PDB entry 9E8D | electron microscopy, 4.10 A resolution (low resolution: residue-level contacts below are approximate; hydrogen-bond / salt-bridge calls are withheld) | chains C and H of the 8 polymer chains in the assembly

[Chain C]
Molecule: Capsid protein
Source organism: Canine parvovirus 2b
Reference sequence: B8X1I1 (B8X1I1_PAVC); numbering as in UniProt (aligned over 1-584)
Amino-acid sequence (584 residues; numbered 1 to 584; the number before each row is that of its first residue):
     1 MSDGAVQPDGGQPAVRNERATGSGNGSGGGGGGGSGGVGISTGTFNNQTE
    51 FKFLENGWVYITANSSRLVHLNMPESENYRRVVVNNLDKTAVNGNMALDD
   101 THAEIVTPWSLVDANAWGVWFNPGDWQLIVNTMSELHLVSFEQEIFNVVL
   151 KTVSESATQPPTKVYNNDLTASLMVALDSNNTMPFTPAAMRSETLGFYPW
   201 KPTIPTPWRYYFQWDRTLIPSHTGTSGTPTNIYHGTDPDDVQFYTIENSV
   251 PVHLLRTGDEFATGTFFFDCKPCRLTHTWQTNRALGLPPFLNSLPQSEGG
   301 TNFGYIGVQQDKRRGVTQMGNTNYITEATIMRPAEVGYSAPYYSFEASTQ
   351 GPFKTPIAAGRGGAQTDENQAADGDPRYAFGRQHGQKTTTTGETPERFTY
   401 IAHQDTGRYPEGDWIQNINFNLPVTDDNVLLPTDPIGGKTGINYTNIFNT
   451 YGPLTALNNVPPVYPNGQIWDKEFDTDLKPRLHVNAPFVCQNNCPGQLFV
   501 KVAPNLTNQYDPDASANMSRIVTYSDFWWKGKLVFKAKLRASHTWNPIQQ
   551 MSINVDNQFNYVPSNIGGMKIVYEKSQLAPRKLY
Not modelled in the structure: 1-36
Disulfide bonds: C490-C494
Construct notes: conflict Y60 (Glu in B8X1I1), E104 (Gln in B8X1I1), Q509 (Glu in B8X1I1)

[Chain H]
Molecule: Heavy-chain of scFv clone 1
Source organism: Canis lupus familiaris
Notes: antibody fragment or engineered binder
Amino-acid sequence (132 residues; row label = number of the first residue in the row):
     1 EGQLAESGGDLVKPGGSLRLSCVASGSTFRNSHMTWVRQAPGKGLQWVAN
    51 IDSGAFTTDYVDAVRGRFTVSRDNARNTMYLQMNSLRAEDTAVYYCATMK
   101 TSYCIDENCFSFQAGRGVFDKWGQGTLVTVSS
Disulfide bonds: C22-C96, C104-C109

[Interface between chain C and chain H]
Contacting residue pairs (9; chain C residue first):
  G300(C) - N108(H)
  G300(C) - C109(H)
  G300(C) - F112(H)
  T301(C) - F112(H)
  F303(C) - F112(H)
  Y305(C) - N31(H)
  Y324(C) - F56(H)
  L422(C) - F56(H)
  P423(C) - F56(H)
Interface residues without a listed pair, chain C (8 interface residues in all): S293
Interface residues without a listed pair, chain H (7 interface residues in all): S27, T57

[Overview]
Chain C and chain H form an interface of 8 and 7 residues respectively.
Here chain C is Capsid protein (Canine parvovirus 2b) and chain H is Heavy-chain of scFv clone 1 (Canis lupus
familiaris). Entry 9E8D (CPV2a capsid complexed with scFv1) was determined by electron microscopy together
with 9E60 and 9E89 from the same study.
